Entry 1NSE (X-ray diffraction, 1.90 A resolution); this record covers chains A and B.

== Chain A (and B) ==
Name: Nitric oxide synthase
From: Bos taurus
Notes: EC 1.14.13.39; fragment: heme domain; chain B of this document is another copy of the same molecule, construct and numbering; everything in this record applies to it too
Reference sequence: P29473 (NOS3_BOVIN); residues 39-482 here correspond to UniProt positions 38-481 (UniProt number = residue number - 1)
Sequence (444 residues; each row starts with the number of its first residue):
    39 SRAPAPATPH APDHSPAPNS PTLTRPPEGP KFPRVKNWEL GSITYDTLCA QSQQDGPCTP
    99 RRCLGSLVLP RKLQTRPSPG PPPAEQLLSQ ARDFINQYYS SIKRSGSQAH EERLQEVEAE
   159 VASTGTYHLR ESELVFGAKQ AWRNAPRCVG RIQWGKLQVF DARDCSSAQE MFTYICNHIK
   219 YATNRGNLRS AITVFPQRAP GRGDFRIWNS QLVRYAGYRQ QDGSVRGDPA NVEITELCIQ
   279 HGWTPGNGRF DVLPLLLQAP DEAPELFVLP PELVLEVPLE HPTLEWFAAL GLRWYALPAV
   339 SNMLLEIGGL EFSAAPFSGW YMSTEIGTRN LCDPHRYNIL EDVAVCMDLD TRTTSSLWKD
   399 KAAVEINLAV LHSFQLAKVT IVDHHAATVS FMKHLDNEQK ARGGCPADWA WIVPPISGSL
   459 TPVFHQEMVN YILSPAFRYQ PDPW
Unresolved in the structure: 39-66 (chain B: 39-68)
Differences from the reference sequence: conflict R100 (Cys99 in P29473)
Bound ions: Zn2+: C96, C101 (shared with C96(B), C101(B) of chain B); heme Fe near C186 (its only coordinating residue here)
Residues lining bound ligands:
  - tetrahydrobiopterin (H4B), molecule 1: W76, W447, F462, H463, Q464, E465
  - tetrahydrobiopterin (H4B), molecule 2: S104, V106, R367, A448, W449
  - heme (HEM): W180, A183, R185, C186, V187, G188, Q191, L195, S228, M341, F355, S356, G357, W358, M360, E363, V420, W449, F475, Y477
  - ethylisothiourea (ITU): P336, A337, V338, F355, S356, G357, W358, Y359, M360, E363
From the paper describing this entry:
  - Zn2+ coordination: C96, C101
  - contacts within the chain: C96-L102, C101-G103
  - binding site for tetrahydrobiopterin: S104, V106, R367, W449, F462
  - binding site for ethylisothiourea: V338, F355, E363
  - binding site for cacodylate ion: C384

== How chain A and chain B interact ==
Residue-residue contacts (115):
  G67(A) - R109(B)
  P71(A) - R100(B)
  R72(A) - L105(B)
  R72(A) - R109(B)
  W76(A) - V106(B)
  W76(A) - H373(B)  hydrogen bond (backbone-side chain)
  E77(A) - P372(B)
  E77(A) - H373(B)
  Y83(A) - R109(B)
  C87(A) - R99(B)
  A88(A) - R99(B)
  S90(A) - R99(B)  hydrogen bond (backbone-side chain)
  D93(A) - P98(B)
  G94(A) - P98(B)  hydrogen bond (backbone-backbone)
  C96(A) - C96(B)  hydrophobic
  C96(A) - T97(B)
  C96(A) - P98(B)
  C96(A) - C101(B)  hydrophobic
  T97(A) - C96(B)
  P98(A) - D93(B)
  P98(A) - G94(B)  hydrogen bond (backbone-backbone)
  P98(A) - C96(B)
  R99(A) - Y469(B)
  R100(A) - N468(B)
  R100(A) - Y469(B)
  C101(A) - C96(B)  hydrophobic
  C101(A) - C101(B)  hydrophobic
  C101(A) - V467(B)
  C101(A) - N468(B)  hydrogen bond (backbone-backbone)
  L102(A) - V467(B)  hydrophobic
  S104(A) - W447(B)
  S104(A) - E465(B)
  S104(A) - M466(B)  hydrogen bond (side chain-backbone)
  L105(A) - R72(B)
  L105(A) - E465(B)
  L105(A) - M466(B)
  V106(A) - W76(B)
  V106(A) - E465(B)  hydrogen bond (backbone-side chain)
  L107(A) - W76(B)  hydrophobic
  T366(A) - S457(B)
  R367(A) - S457(B)
  R367(A) - F462(B)
  R367(A) - H463(B)
  D371(A) - H463(B)
  P372(A) - E77(B)
  H373(A) - W76(B)
  H373(A) - E77(B)
  H373(A) - H463(B)
  T392(A) - D421(B)  hydrogen bond
  T392(A) - H423(B)
  T392(A) - A424(B)
  S393(A) - L406(B)
  S393(A) - L409(B)
  S393(A) - Q413(B)
  S393(A) - D421(B)  hydrogen bond (backbone-side chain)
  S394(A) - L406(B)
  L395(A) - N405(B)
  L395(A) - L406(B)
  L395(A) - L409(B)  hydrophobic
  L395(A) - H422(B)
  K397(A) - L458(B)
  D398(A) - V402(B)
  D398(A) - H422(B)  salt bridge
  D398(A) - H423(B)  salt bridge
  D398(A) - S455(B)  hydrogen bond
  K399(A) - V402(B)
  A401(A) - L458(B)  hydrophobic
  V402(A) - L395(B)
  V402(A) - K399(B)
  E403(A) - K399(B)
  N405(A) - L395(B)
  L406(A) - S393(B)
  L406(A) - S394(B)
  L406(A) - L395(B)
  L406(A) - K399(B)
  L409(A) - S393(B)
  L409(A) - L395(B)  hydrophobic
  Q413(A) - S393(B)
  D421(A) - T392(B)  hydrogen bond
  D421(A) - S393(B)  hydrogen bond (side chain-backbone)
  H422(A) - L395(B)
  H422(A) - D398(B)  salt bridge
  H423(A) - T392(B)
  H423(A) - K397(B)
  H423(A) - D398(B)  salt bridge
  A424(A) - T392(B)
  W447(A) - S104(B)
  W447(A) - A448(B)  hydrophobic
  A448(A) - W447(B)  hydrophobic
  P453(A) - S455(B)
  P453(A) - G456(B)  hydrogen bond (backbone-backbone)
  P453(A) - S457(B)  hydrogen bond (backbone-backbone)
  S455(A) - D398(B)  hydrogen bond
  S455(A) - P453(B)
  S455(A) - S455(B)
  G456(A) - P453(B)  hydrogen bond (backbone-backbone)
  S457(A) - T366(B)
  S457(A) - R367(B)
  S457(A) - P453(B)  hydrogen bond (backbone-backbone)
  L458(A) - A401(B)  hydrophobic
  F462(A) - R367(B)
  H463(A) - R367(B)
  H463(A) - D371(B)  salt bridge
  H463(A) - H373(B)
  E465(A) - S104(B)
  E465(A) - L105(B)
  E465(A) - V106(B)  hydrogen bond (side chain-backbone)
  M466(A) - S104(B)  hydrogen bond (backbone-side chain)
  M466(A) - L105(B)
  V467(A) - R100(B)
  V467(A) - C101(B)
  V467(A) - L102(B)  hydrophobic
  N468(A) - R100(B)
  N468(A) - C101(B)  hydrogen bond (backbone-backbone)
  Y469(A) - R99(B)
Other interface residues (no listed pair), chain A (64 interface residues in all): Q91, Q92, G103, L378, I454
Other interface residues (no listed pair), chain B (62 interface residues in all): P71, C87, S90, Q92, G103, L107, C370, L378, E403, I454

== In short ==
64 residues of chain A face 62 of chain B across their interface; the contacts include 20 hydrogen bonds and 5
salt bridges. Polar contacts include D398(A)-H422(B), D398(A)-H423(B) and H463(A)-D371(B). From the paper: a
binding site for tetrahydrobiopterin at S104(A), V106(A) and R367(A) among others; a binding site for
ethylisothiourea at V338(A), F355(A) and E363(A).
Chain A and chain B are both Nitric oxide synthase (Bos taurus); the structure, Bovine endothelial nitric
oxide synthase, was determined by X-ray diffraction, deposited together with 2NSE, 3NSE and 4NSE.
